6TL9 - chains B and C of the 4 polymer chains in the assembly; structure by X-ray diffraction, 2.73 A resolution.

Chain B (and C):
Molecule: Oxidized low-density lipoprotein receptor 1
Source organism: Homo sapiens
Notes: chain C of this document is another copy of the same molecule, construct and numbering; everything in this record applies to it too
UniProtKB: P78380 (OLR1_HUMAN); numbering as in UniProt (aligned over 143-273)
Chain sequence (135 residues; each row starts with the number of its first residue):
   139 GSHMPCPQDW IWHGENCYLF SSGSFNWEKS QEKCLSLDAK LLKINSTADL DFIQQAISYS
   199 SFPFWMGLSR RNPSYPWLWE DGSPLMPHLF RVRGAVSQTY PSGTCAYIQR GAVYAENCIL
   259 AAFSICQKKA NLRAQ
Disordered / not traced: 139-140, 270-273
Construct notes: expression tag (139-142)
Swiss-Prot annotation at these positions:
  - site: Asn-183 (Not glycosylated)
Disulfide bonds: Cys-144/Cys-155, Cys-172/Cys-264, Cys-243/Cys-256
Residues lining bound ligands:
  - BI-0115 (NJT; 9-chloranyl-5-propyl-11H-pyrido[2,3-b][1,4]benzodiazepin-6-one), molecule 1: Ser-162, Ser-199, Phe-200, Pro-201, Ala-259, Ala-260
  - BI-0115 (NJT), molecule 2: Pro-201, Trp-203, Tyr-245, Glu-254, Leu-258, Ala-259, Ala-260
What the authors report for this chain:
  - self-association interface (contacts with another copy of this molecule); pairs are residue here / residue on that copy: Gln-247/Gln-247, Glu-254/Ser-199, Asn-255/Gln-247 (hydrogen bond), Ala-233, Thr-237, Tyr-238, Pro-239
  - binding site for BI-0115: Ser-162, Phe-200, Pro-201, Trp-203, Tyr-245, Leu-258, Ala-259, Ala-260, Phe-261

How chain B and chain C interact:
Contacting residue pairs - 13 pairs, chain B then chain C:
  Ser-199(B) / Tyr-245(C)
  Ser-199(B) / Glu-254(C)  hydrogen bond
  Phe-200(B) / Leu-258(C)  hydrophobic
  Gly-232(B) / Arg-248(C)
  Tyr-245(B) / Ser-199(C)
  Tyr-245(B) / Arg-248(C)  hydrogen bond
  Gln-247(B) / Gln-247(C)  hydrogen bond
  Arg-248(B) / Gly-232(C)
  Arg-248(B) / Tyr-245(C)  hydrogen bond
  Arg-248(B) / Tyr-252(C)
  Tyr-252(B) / Arg-248(C)
  Glu-254(B) / Ser-199(C)  hydrogen bond
  Leu-258(B) / Phe-200(C)  hydrophobic
Interface residues without a listed pair, chain B (10 interface residues in all): Ala-253
Interface residues without a listed pair, chain C (10 interface residues in all): Ala-253

Summary:
Chain B and chain C each contribute 10 residues to their interface, with 5 hydrogen bonds. Among the polar
pairs are Ser-199(B)/Glu-254(C), Tyr-245(B)/Arg-248(C) and Gln-247(B)/Gln-247(C). Ligands of chain B: BI-0115.
The paper reports a binding site for BI-0115 at Ser-162(B), Phe-200(B) and Pro-201(B) among others; a
self-association interface involving Ala-233(B), Thr-237(B) and Tyr-238(B) among others.
Chain B and chain C are both Oxidized low-density lipoprotein receptor 1 (Homo sapiens); the structure,
Crystal structure of lectin-like ox-ldl receptor 1 in complex with bi-0115, was determined by X-ray
diffraction, deposited together with 6TL7 and 6TLA.
